Entry 5NIB (X-ray diffraction, 1.82 A resolution); this record covers chains A and C.

Chain A:
Molecule: Nuclear receptor ROR-gamma
Organism: Homo sapiens
Reference sequence: P51449 (RORG_HUMAN); numbering as in UniProt (aligned over 265-507)
Sequence (288 residues; numbered 243 to 530; the number before each row is that of its first residue):
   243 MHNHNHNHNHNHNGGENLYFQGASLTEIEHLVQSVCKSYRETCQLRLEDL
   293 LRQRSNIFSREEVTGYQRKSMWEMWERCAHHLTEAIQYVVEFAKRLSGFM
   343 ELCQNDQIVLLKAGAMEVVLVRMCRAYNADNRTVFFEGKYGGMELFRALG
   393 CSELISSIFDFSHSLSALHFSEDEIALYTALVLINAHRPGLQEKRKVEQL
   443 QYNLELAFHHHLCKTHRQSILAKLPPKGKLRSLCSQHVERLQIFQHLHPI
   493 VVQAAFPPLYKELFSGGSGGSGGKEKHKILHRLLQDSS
Disordered / not traced: 243-257, 510-530
Construct notes: initiating methionine (243); expression tag (244-264, 508-530)
Metal / ion sites: Na+: C366, Y369, S408
Small-molecule neighbours: 8Y5 (N-[4-[2-[(3-cyanophenyl)methoxy]pyridin-3-yl]thiophen-2-yl]-2-(4-ethylsulfonylphenyl)ethanamide): C285, Q286, L287, L292, W317, C320, H323, L324, A327, M358, V361, R364, M365, R367, A368, V376, F377, F378, F388, L391, L396, I397, I400, F401, H479
UniProt features mapped onto this chain:
  - motif: L501 to F506 (AF-2)
  - mutagenesis: A327 (A327F: Completely abolishes transcriptional activity), F378 (F378Q: Completely abolishes transcriptional activity), I397 (I397N: Nearly abolishes transcriptional activity)

Chain C:
Molecule: The tethered SRC2-2 peptide
Organism: Homo sapiens
Sequence (15 residues; row label = number of the first residue in the row):
   684 KEKHKILHRLLQDSS
Disordered / not traced: 684-687, 698

Chain A / chain C interface:
Residue-residue contacts (20; chain A residue first):
  V332(A) with L690(C), hydrophobic
  K336(A) with L693(C), hydrogen bond (side chain-backbone); L694(C), hydrogen bond (side chain-backbone); D696(C), hydrogen bond (side chain-backbone)
  F341(A) with L694(C), hydrophobic
  M342(A) with L694(C)
  Q346(A) with H691(C); Q695(C), hydrogen bond
  Q349(A) with L694(C)
  I350(A) with H691(C); L694(C), hydrophobic
  L353(A) with L694(C), hydrophobic
  P500(A) with I689(C), hydrophobic
  L501(A) with I689(C); L690(C), hydrophobic; L693(C), hydrophobic
  E504(A) with K688(C), hydrogen bond (side chain-backbone); I689(C), hydrogen bond (side chain-backbone); L690(C), hydrogen bond (side chain-backbone)
  L505(A) with L690(C), hydrophobic
Other interface residues (no listed pair), chain A (13 interface residues in all): K354
Other interface residues (no listed pair), chain C (9 interface residues in all): S697

In short:
13 residues of chain A and 9 residues of chain C are in contact; the contacts include 7 hydrogen bonds. Polar
pairs include K336(A)-L693(C), K336(A)-L694(C) and K336(A)-D696(C). Bound to chain A: compound 8Y5. From
UniProt: 3 mutagenesis sites on chain A.
Chain A is Nuclear receptor ROR-gamma and chain C is the tethered SRC2-2 peptide, both from Homo sapiens; the
structure, Ligand complex of RORg LBD, was determined by X-ray diffraction (same publication as 5NI5, 5NI7,
5NI8, 6ESN and 6FGQ).
